5CGG - chains H and I of the 30 polymer chains in the assembly; structure by X-ray diffraction, 2.90 A resolution.

[Chain H]
Protein: Proteasome subunit beta type-2
From: Saccharomyces cerevisiae (strain ATCC 204508 / S288c)
Notes: EC 3.4.25.1
UniProtKB: P25043 (PSB2_YEAST); residues 1-232 here correspond to UniProt positions 30-261 (UniProt number = residue number + 29)
Chain sequence (232 residues; row label = number of the first residue in the row):
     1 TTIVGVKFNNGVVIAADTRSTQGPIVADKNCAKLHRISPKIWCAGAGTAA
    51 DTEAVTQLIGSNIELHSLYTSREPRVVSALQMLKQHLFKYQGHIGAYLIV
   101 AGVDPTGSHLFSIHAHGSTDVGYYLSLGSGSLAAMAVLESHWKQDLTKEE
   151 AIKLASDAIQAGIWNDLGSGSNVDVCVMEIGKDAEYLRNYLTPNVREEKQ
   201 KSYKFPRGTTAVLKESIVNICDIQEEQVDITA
Unresolved in the structure: 223-232
Curated features (UniProtKB/Swiss-Prot):
  - active site: Thr1 (Nucleophile)

[Chain I]
Protein: Proteasome subunit beta type-3
From: Saccharomyces cerevisiae (strain ATCC 204508 / S288c)
Notes: EC 3.4.25.1
UniProtKB: P25451 (PSB3_YEAST); residues 0-204 here correspond to UniProt positions 1-205 (UniProt number = residue number + 1)
Chain sequence (205 residues; each row starts with the number of its first residue; numbering starts at 0):
     0 MSDPSSINGGIVVAMTGKDCVAIACDLRLGSQSLGVSNKFEKIFHYGHVF
    50 LGITGLATDVTTLNEMFRYKTNLYKLKEERAIEPETFTQLVSSSLYERRF
   100 GPYFVGPVVAGINSKSGKPFIAGFDLIGCIDEAKDFIVSGTASDQLFGMC
   150 ESLYEPNLEPEDLFETISQALLNAADRDALSGWGAVVYIIKKDEVVKRYL
   200 KMRQD
Unresolved in the structure: 0
Bound ions: Mg2+ site 1: Ala174, Asp177, Ser180; Mg2+ site 2: Asp204 (shared with 3 residues of chain Y)
Curated features (UniProtKB/Swiss-Prot):
  - modified residue: Ser30 (Phosphoserine)
  - cross-link: Lys69 (Glycyl lysine isopeptide (Lys-Gly) (interchain with G-Cter in ubiquitin))

[Chain H / chain I interface]
Contacting residue pairs - 56 pairs, chain H then chain I:
  Ile25(H) - Asp143(I)
  Ile25(H) - Phe146(I)  hydrophobic
  Ala27(H) - Phe146(I)  hydrophobic
  Asp28(H) - Asp130(I)
  Asp28(H) - Glu131(I)
  Lys29(H) - Glu150(I)  salt bridge
  Ala49(H) - Cys128(I)  hydrophobic
  Ala50(H) - Tyr95(I)
  Ala50(H) - Ile126(I)  hydrophobic
  Ala50(H) - Cys128(I)  hydrophobic
  Asp51(H) - Tyr95(I)  hydrogen bond
  Asp51(H) - Arg98(I)  salt bridge
  Ala54(H) - Tyr95(I)
  Tyr90(H) - Phe99(I)  hydrophobic
  His93(H) - Arg98(I)  hydrogen bond (backbone-side chain)
  His93(H) - Phe99(I)
  Ile94(H) - Phe99(I)  hydrophobic
  Arg196(H) - Glu150(I)  salt bridge
  Lys199(H) - Glu150(I)
  Lys199(H) - Ser151(I)
  Lys199(H) - Tyr153(I)  hydrogen bond (side chain-backbone)
  Ser202(H) - Glu154(I)  hydrogen bond
  Tyr203(H) - Ser151(I)
  Tyr203(H) - Leu152(I)  hydrophobic
  Lys204(H) - Glu154(I)
  Lys204(H) - Asp161(I)
  Phe205(H) - Leu152(I)  hydrophobic
  Phe205(H) - Gln168(I)
  Arg207(H) - Glu160(I)
  Arg207(H) - Asp161(I)  salt bridge
  Gly208(H) - Glu164(I)  hydrogen bond (backbone-side chain)
  Thr209(H) - Glu164(I)
  Thr210(H) - Glu164(I)  hydrogen bond
  Thr210(H) - Ser167(I)
  Thr210(H) - Gln168(I)  hydrogen bond
  Thr210(H) - Leu199(I)
  Ala211(H) - Leu199(I)
  Ala211(H) - Lys200(I)  hydrogen bond (backbone-backbone)
  Val212(H) - Phe163(I)  hydrophobic
  Val212(H) - Tyr198(I)
  Leu213(H) - Tyr198(I)  hydrogen bond (backbone-backbone)
  Leu213(H) - Leu199(I)
  Leu213(H) - Lys200(I)
  Lys214(H) - Arg197(I)
  Lys214(H) - Tyr198(I)  hydrogen bond (backbone-backbone)
  Glu215(H) - Lys196(I)
  Glu215(H) - Arg197(I)  salt bridge
  Ser216(H) - Val195(I)
  Ser216(H) - Lys196(I)  hydrogen bond (backbone-backbone)
  Ile217(H) - Val194(I)
  Val218(H) - Val194(I)  hydrogen bond (backbone-backbone)
  Val218(H) - Lys196(I)
  Asn219(H) - His44(I)
  Ile220(H) - Gly46(I)
  Ile220(H) - Val194(I)  hydrophobic
  Asp222(H) - Lys74(I)  salt bridge
Interface residues without a listed pair, chain H (37 interface residues in all): Gln22, Val26, Thr48, Gln57, Pro206
Interface residues without a listed pair, chain I (39 interface residues in all): His47, Phe49, Gln88, Asp124, Glu158, Thr165, Leu171, Tyr187, Glu193

[Overview]
37 residues of chain H face 39 of chain I across their interface; the contacts include 12 hydrogen bonds and 6
salt bridges. Polar contacts include Lys29(H)-Glu150(I), Asp51(H)-Arg98(I) and Arg196(H)-Glu150(I). Curated
annotation (UniProt) lists active-site residue Thr1(H) on chain H.
Chain H is Proteasome subunit beta type-2 and chain I is Proteasome subunit beta type-3, both from
Saccharomyces cerevisiae (strain ATCC 204508 / S288c); the structure, Yeast 20S proteasome beta5-G48C mutant
in complex with alpha-chloroacetamide 1, was determined by X-ray diffraction, deposited together with 5CGH,
5CGF and 5CGI.
